Entry 5F8N (X-ray diffraction, 2.48 A resolution); this record covers chains A and C of the 3 polymer chains in the assembly.

[Chain A]
Protein: Genome polyprotein
Organism: Enterovirus A71
Notes: EC 2.7.7.48
Reference sequence: E5RPG2 (E5RPG2_9ENTO); residues 1-462 here correspond to UniProt positions 1732-2193 (UniProt number = residue number + 1731)
Amino-acid sequence (468 residues; each row starts with the number of its first residue):
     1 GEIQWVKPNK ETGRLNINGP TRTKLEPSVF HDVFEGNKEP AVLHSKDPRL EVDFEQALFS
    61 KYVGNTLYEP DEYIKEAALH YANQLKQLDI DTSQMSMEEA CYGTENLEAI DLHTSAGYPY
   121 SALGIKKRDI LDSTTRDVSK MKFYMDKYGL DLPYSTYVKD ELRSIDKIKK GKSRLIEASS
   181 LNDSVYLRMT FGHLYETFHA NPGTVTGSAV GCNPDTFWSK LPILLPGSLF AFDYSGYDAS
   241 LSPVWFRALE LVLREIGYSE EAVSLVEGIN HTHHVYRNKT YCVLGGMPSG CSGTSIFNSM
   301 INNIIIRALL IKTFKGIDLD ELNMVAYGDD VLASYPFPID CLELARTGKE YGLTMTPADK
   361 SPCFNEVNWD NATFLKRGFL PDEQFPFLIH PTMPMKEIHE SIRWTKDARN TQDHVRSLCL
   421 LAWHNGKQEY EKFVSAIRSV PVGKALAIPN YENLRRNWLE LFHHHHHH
Unresolved in the structure: 463-468
Differences from the reference sequence: expression tag (463-468)
Metal / ion sites: Zn2+: His271, His273, Cys282, Glu343
Residues lining bound ligands: pyrophosphate (POP): Arg163, Arg174, Tyr234, Ser235, Gly236, Tyr237, Asp329
From the paper describing this entry:
  - binding site for the 35-nt RNA strand: Thr114, Ser115

[Chain C]
Molecule: 19-nt RNA strand
Sequence (19 nucleotides; each row starts with the number of its first residue):
   684 UGUUCGACGA GAGAGACCU
Unresolved in the structure: 684-694

[Chain A / chain C interface]
Residue-residue contacts (24; chain A residue first):
  His113(A) - G696(C)  salt bridge to the phosphate
  Ser133(A) - A695(C)  hydrogen bond to the phosphate
  Lys159(A) - U702(C)  hydrogen bond to the base
  Arg174(A) - U702(C)  salt bridge to the phosphate
  Asp238(A) - U702(C)  hydrogen bond to the sugar
  Ser289(A) - U702(C)  hydrogen bond to the sugar
  Thr294(A) - U702(C)  sugar contact
  Ser295(A) - C701(C)  base contact
  Asn298(A) - U702(C)  sugar contact
  Tyr327(A) - C701(C)  sugar contact
  Asp329(A) - U702(C)  sugar contact
  Lys376(A) - C701(C)  salt bridge to the phosphate
  Arg377(A) - C700(C)  hydrogen bond to the sugar
  Ser401(A) - A699(C)  phosphate contact
  Ser401(A) - C700(C)  phosphate contact
  Asn410(A) - A697(C)  hydrogen bond to the phosphate
  Asn410(A) - G698(C)  hydrogen bond to the phosphate
  Asp413(A) - A697(C)  hydrogen bond to the sugar
  Asp413(A) - G698(C)  hydrogen bond to the sugar
  His414(A) - G698(C)  sugar contact
  His414(A) - A699(C)  salt bridge to the phosphate
  Ser417(A) - G698(C)  hydrogen bond to the sugar
  Ser417(A) - A699(C)  hydrogen bond to the sugar
  Leu421(A) - A699(C)  sugar contact
Other interface residues (no listed pair), chain A (22 interface residues in all): Arg128, Met393, Leu418

[Overview]
22 residues of chain A and 8 residues of chain C are in contact; the contacts include 11 hydrogen bonds and 4
salt bridges. Polar pairs include Lys159(A)-U702(C), Asp238(A)-U702(C) and Ser289(A)-U702(C). Bound to chain
A: pyrophosphate. From the paper: a binding site for the 35-nt RNA strand at Thr114(A) and Ser115(A).
Chain A is Genome polyprotein (Enterovirus A71) and chain C is a 19-nt RNA strand; the structure, Enterovirus
71 Polymerase Elongation Complex (C3S6 Form), was determined by X-ray diffraction together with 5F8G, 5F8H,
5F8I, 5F8J, 5F8L and 5F8M from the same study.
